8VNQ - chains C and A of the 4 polymer chains in the assembly; structure by X-ray diffraction, 1.93 A resolution.

# Chain C
Molecule: 21-nt DNA strand
Notes: engineered mutation(s): H98A
Sequence (21 nucleotides; row label = number of the first residue in the row):
   401 TTGACTCTCT TAAGAGAGTC A
Ion coordination: Na+: DA413, DG414 (shared with 1 residue of chain B)

# Chain A
Protein: Intron-encoded endonuclease I-PpoI
Source organism: Physarum polycephalum
Notes: EC 3.1.-.-
UniProt: Q94702 (PPO1_PHYPO); numbering as in UniProt (aligned over 2-163)
Chain sequence (162 residues; each row starts with the number of its first residue):
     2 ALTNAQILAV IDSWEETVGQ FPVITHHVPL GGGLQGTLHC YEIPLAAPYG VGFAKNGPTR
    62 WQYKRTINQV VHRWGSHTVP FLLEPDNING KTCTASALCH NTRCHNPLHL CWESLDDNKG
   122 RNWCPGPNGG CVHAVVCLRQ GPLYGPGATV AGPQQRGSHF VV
Sequence notes: engineered mutation Ala98 (His in Q94702)
Ion coordination: Zn2+ site 1: Cys41, Cys100, Cys105, His110; Na+: Asn119 (shared with 2 residues of chain D); Zn2+ site 2: Cys125, Cys132, His134, Cys138
From the paper describing this entry:
  - mutagenesis - H98A: increased catalytic activity on imidazole
  - mutagenesis - H98A: abolished binding to Mn2+
  - mutagenesis - H78A: unchanged catalytic activity
  - mutagenesis - H78A/H98A: decreased catalytic activity

# Chain C / chain A interface
Contacting residue pairs - 18 pairs, chain C then chain A:
  DT401(C) - Thr67(A)  phosphate contact
  DT402(C) - Arg66(A)  salt bridge to the phosphate
  DT402(C) - Thr67(A)  base contact
  DG403(C) - Val52(A)  phosphate contact
  DG403(C) - Gly53(A)  hydrogen bond to the phosphate
  DG403(C) - Lys65(A)  hydrogen bond to the base
  DA404(C) - Ala48(A)  phosphate contact
  DA404(C) - Pro49(A)  phosphate contact
  DA404(C) - Ala55(A)  base contact
  DA404(C) - Lys65(A)  base contact
  DC405(C) - Ala48(A)  phosphate contact
  DC405(C) - Lys56(A)  base contact
  DT406(C) - Lys56(A)  base contact
  DT406(C) - Asn57(A)  base contact
  DC407(C) - Asn57(A)  hydrogen bond to the base
  DT411(C) - Leu116(A)  base contact
  DT411(C) - Lys120(A)  hydrogen bond to the base
  DA412(C) - Asp117(A)  sugar contact
Interface residues without a listed pair, chain C (11 interface residues in all): DT408, DT410
Interface residues without a listed pair, chain A (16 interface residues in all): Tyr50, Gly51, Val72

# In short
The interface between chain C and chain A involves 11 residues on one side and 16 on the other, with 4
hydrogen bonds and 1 salt bridge. Polar pairs include DG403(C)-Lys65(A), DC407(C)-Asn57(A) and
DT411(C)-Lys120(A). From the paper: H98A of chain A increases catalytic activity on imidazole; H98A of chain A
abolishes binding to Mn2+.
Here chain C is a 21-nt DNA strand and chain A is Intron-encoded endonuclease I-PpoI (Physarum polycephalum).
Entry 8VNQ (Homing endonuclease H98A I-PpoI-DNA complex at pH6.0 (K+ MES) with 1 mM Mn2+ for 1800s) was
determined by X-ray diffraction together with 8VMO, 8VMP, 8VMQ, 8VMR, 8VMS, 8VMT and 35 further entries from
the same study.
